Entry 2B2J (X-ray diffraction, 1.85 A resolution); this record covers chain A.

== Chain A ==
Protein: ammonium transporter
Organism: Archaeoglobus fulgidus
Reference sequence: O29285 (O29285_ARCFU); residues 1-391 here = UniProt positions 1-391
Amino-acid sequence (399 residues; row label = number of the first residue in the row):
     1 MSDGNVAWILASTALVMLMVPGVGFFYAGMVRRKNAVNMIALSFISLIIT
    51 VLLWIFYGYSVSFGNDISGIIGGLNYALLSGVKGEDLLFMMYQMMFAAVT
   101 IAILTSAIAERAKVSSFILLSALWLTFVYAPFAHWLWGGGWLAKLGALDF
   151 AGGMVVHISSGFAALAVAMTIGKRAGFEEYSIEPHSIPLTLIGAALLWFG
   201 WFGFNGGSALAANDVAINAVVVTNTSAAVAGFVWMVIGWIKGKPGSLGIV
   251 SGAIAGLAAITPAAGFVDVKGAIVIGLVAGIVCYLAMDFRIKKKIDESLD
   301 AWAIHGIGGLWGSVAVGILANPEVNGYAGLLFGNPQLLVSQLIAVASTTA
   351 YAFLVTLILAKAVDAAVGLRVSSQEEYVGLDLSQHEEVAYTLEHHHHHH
Disordered / not traced: 392-399
Differences from the reference sequence: expression tag (392-399)
Residues lining bound ligands:
  - xenon (XE), molecule 1: Ala7, Trp8, Ala11
  - xenon (XE), molecule 2: Met17, Pro21, Phe44, Leu47, Ala195, Trp198
  - xenon (XE), molecule 3: Leu18, Leu196, Phe199
  - xenon (XE), molecule 4: Met19, Val23, Val99, Ile103, Leu197, Trp201, His305
  - xenon (XE), molecule 5: Val23, Phe26, Tyr27, Leu197, His305
  - xenon (XE), molecule 6: Ile49, Thr50, Leu53, Ile101, Ser121, Ala122, Leu125
  - xenon (XE), molecule 7: Leu53, Tyr57, Gly58, Leu125, Thr126
  - xenon (XE), molecule 8: Glu85, Leu88, Phe89, Leu210
  - xenon (XE), molecule 9: Leu104, Phe117, Leu120
  - xenon (XE), molecule 10: Ile108, Ala112, Ser116, Phe117, Leu120, Leu369
  - xenon (XE), molecule 11: Leu165, Phe289, Arg290, Ile295, Trp302
  - xenon (XE), molecule 12: Ala194, Trp198, Val250, Ala253, Ile254
  - xenon (XE), molecule 13: Trp198, Trp201, Phe202, Thr223, Asn224
Swiss-Prot annotation at these positions:
  - site (Twin-His motif. Important for optimum substrate conductance): His157, His305
What the authors report for this chain:
  - binding site for xenon: His305

== In short ==
Chain A binds 13 copies of xenon. The paper reports a binding site for xenon at His305.
Chain A is ammonium transporter (Archaeoglobus fulgidus); the structure, Ammonium Transporter Amt-1 from A.
fulgidus (Xe), was determined by X-ray diffraction, deposited together with 2B2F, 2B2H and 2B2I.
